PDB entry 1C40 | X-ray diffraction, 2.30 A resolution | chains A and B

== Chain A ==
Molecule: Protein (hemoglobin (alpha chain))
From: Anser indicus
UniProtKB: P01990 (HBA_ANSIN); numbering as in UniProt (aligned over 1-141)
Chain sequence (141 residues; row label = number of the first residue in the row):
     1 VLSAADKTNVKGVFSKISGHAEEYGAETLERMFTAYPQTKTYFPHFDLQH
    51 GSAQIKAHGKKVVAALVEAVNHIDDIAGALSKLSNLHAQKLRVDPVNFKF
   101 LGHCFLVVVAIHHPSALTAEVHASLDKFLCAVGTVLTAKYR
Differences from the reference sequence: conflict Asn-85 (Asp in P01990)
Bound ions: heme Fe near His-87 (its only coordinating residue here)
Residues lining bound ligands: heme (HEM): Met-32, Thr-39, Tyr-42, Phe-43, His-45, Phe-46, His-58, Lys-61, Val-62, Ala-65, Leu-66, Lys-82, Leu-83, Leu-86, His-87, Leu-91, Val-93, Asn-97, Phe-98, Leu-101, Val-132, Leu-136

== Chain B ==
Molecule: Protein (hemoglobin (beta chain))
From: Anser indicus
UniProtKB: P02118 (HBB_ANSIN); numbering as in UniProt (aligned over 1-146)
Chain sequence (146 residues; numbered 1 to 146; the number before each row is that of its first residue):
     1 VHWSAEEKQLITGLWGKVNVADCGAEALARLLIVYPWTQRFFSSFGNLSS
    51 PTAILGNPMVRAHGKKVLTSFGDAVKNLDNIKNTFAQLSELHCDKLHVDP
   101 ENFRLLGDILIIVLAAHFAKEFTPDCQAAWQKLVRVVAHALARKYH
Bound ions: heme Fe near His-92 (its only coordinating residue here)
Residues lining bound ligands: heme (HEM): Leu-31, Thr-38, Phe-41, Phe-42, Ser-44, Phe-45, His-63, Lys-66, Val-67, Ser-70, Phe-71, Phe-85, Leu-88, Leu-91, His-92, Leu-96, Val-98, Asn-102, Phe-103, Leu-106, Val-137, Leu-141
Swiss-Prot annotation at these positions:
  - binding site (heme b): His-63, His-92

== Chain A / chain B interface ==
Contacting residue pairs - 34 pairs, chain A then chain B:
  Arg-31(A) with Phe-122(B), hydrogen bond (side chain-backbone); Thr-123(B), hydrogen bond (side chain-backbone); Pro-124(B); Gln-127(B), hydrogen bond
  Thr-34(A) with Pro-124(B); Asp-125(B); Ala-128(B)
  Ala-35(A) with Ala-128(B), hydrophobic
  Tyr-36(A) with Gln-131(B), hydrogen bond
  Lys-99(A) with Arg-104(B)
  His-103(A) with Asp-108(B); Ile-111(B); Ile-112(B); Gln-131(B), hydrogen bond
  Cys-104(A) with Gln-127(B)
  Val-107(A) with Gln-127(B)
  Ala-110(A) with Ile-112(B); Ala-116(B)
  Ile-111(A) with Ala-115(B), hydrophobic; Ala-119(B); Lys-120(B); Phe-122(B)
  Pro-114(A) with Ala-116(B)
  Leu-117(A) with Arg-30(B), hydrogen bond (backbone-side chain); Ile-112(B), hydrophobic
  Thr-118(A) with Arg-30(B)
  Ala-119(A) with Arg-30(B); Ile-33(B), hydrophobic
  Glu-120(A) with Pro-51(B)
  His-122(A) with Arg-30(B), hydrogen bond; Ile-109(B); Ile-112(B)
  Ala-123(A) with Val-34(B), hydrophobic
  Asp-126(A) with Tyr-35(B), hydrogen bond
Other interface residues (no listed pair), chain A (20 interface residues in all): Phe-100, His-112

== Summary ==
20 residues of chain A face 21 of chain B across their interface, with 8 hydrogen bonds. Polar pairs include
Arg-31(A)/Phe-122(B), Arg-31(A)/Thr-123(B) and Arg-31(A)/Gln-127(B). Bound to chain A: heme. Bound to chain B:
heme. UniProt lists heme b-binding residues His-63(B) and His-92(B) on chain B.
Chain A is Protein (hemoglobin (alpha chain)) and chain B is Protein (hemoglobin (beta chain)), both from
Anser indicus; the structure, Bar-headed goose hemoglobin (aquomet form), was determined by X-ray diffraction.
